PDB entry 3E7Z | X-ray diffraction, 1.70 A resolution | chains A and B

# Chain A
Molecule: Insulin A chain
From: Homo sapiens
UniProtKB: P01308 (INS_HUMAN); residues 1-21 here correspond to UniProt positions 90-110 (UniProt number = residue number + 89)
Amino-acid sequence (21 residues; each row starts with the number of its first residue):
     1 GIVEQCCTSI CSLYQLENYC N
Disulfide bonds: Cys6-Cys11

# Chain B
Molecule: Insulin B chain
From: Homo sapiens
UniProtKB: P01308 (INS_HUMAN); residues 1-29 here correspond to UniProt positions 25-53 (UniProt number = residue number + 24)
Amino-acid sequence (29 residues; row label = number of the first residue in the row):
     1 FVNQHLCGSH LVEALYLVCG ERGFFYTPK
Metal / ion sites: Zn2+ near His10 (its only coordinating residue here)

# Chain A / chain B interface
Inter-chain disulfides: Cys7(A)-Cys7(B), Cys20(A)-Cys19(B)
Residue-residue contacts (33):
  Ile2(A) - Leu11(B)  hydrophobic
  Ile2(A) - Leu15(B)  hydrophobic
  Cys6(A) - Gln4(B)
  Cys6(A) - His5(B)
  Cys6(A) - Leu6(B)  hydrogen bond (backbone-backbone)
  Cys7(A) - His5(B)  hydrogen bond (backbone-side chain)
  Cys7(A) - Leu6(B)
  Cys7(A) - Cys7(B)  disulfide
  Thr8(A) - His5(B)
  Ser9(A) - His5(B)  hydrogen bond (backbone-side chain)
  Ile10(A) - Asn3(B)
  Ile10(A) - Gln4(B)
  Ile10(A) - His5(B)
  Cys11(A) - Asn3(B)
  Cys11(A) - Gln4(B)  hydrogen bond (backbone-backbone)
  Ser12(A) - Asn3(B)
  Leu13(A) - Val18(B)
  Tyr14(A) - Phe1(B)
  Leu16(A) - Leu11(B)  hydrophobic
  Leu16(A) - Ala14(B)  hydrophobic
  Leu16(A) - Leu15(B)
  Glu17(A) - Val18(B)
  Glu17(A) - Arg22(B)  salt bridge
  Tyr19(A) - Leu15(B)  hydrophobic
  Tyr19(A) - Phe24(B)
  Tyr19(A) - Phe25(B)  hydrogen bond (backbone-backbone)
  Cys20(A) - Cys19(B)  disulfide
  Cys20(A) - Arg22(B)
  Cys20(A) - Gly23(B)
  Asn21(A) - Arg22(B)
  Asn21(A) - Gly23(B)  hydrogen bond (backbone-backbone)
  Asn21(A) - Phe24(B)
  Asn21(A) - Phe25(B)
Also at the interface, not in a pair above, chain A (18 interface residues in all): Val3, Glu4, Asn18
Also at the interface, not in a pair above, chain B (20 interface residues in all): Val2, Tyr26, Thr27, Pro28, Lys29

# Summary
18 residues of chain A face 20 of chain B across their interface, with 2 disulfide bonds, 6 hydrogen bonds and
1 salt bridge. Polar contacts include Glu17(A)-Arg22(B), Cys7(A)-His5(B) and Ser9(A)-His5(B).
Here chain A is Insulin A chain and chain B is Insulin B chain, both from Homo sapiens. Entry 3E7Z (Structure
of human insulin) was determined by X-ray diffraction.
